Entry 4ZM2 (X-ray diffraction, 3.88 A resolution); this record covers chains A and H of the 4 polymer chains in the assembly.

[Chain A]
Molecule: Antitoxin phd
From: Enterobacteria phage P1
Reference sequence: Q06253 (PHD_BPP1); numbering as in UniProt (aligned over 1-73)
Amino-acid sequence (73 residues; numbered 1 to 73; the number before each row is that of its first residue):
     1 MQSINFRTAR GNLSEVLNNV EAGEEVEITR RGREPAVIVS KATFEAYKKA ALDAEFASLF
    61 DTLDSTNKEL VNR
Unresolved in the structure: 53-73
Swiss-Prot annotation at these positions:
  - region: Ala-50 to Arg-73 (Sufficient for antitoxin activity, its presence prevents formation of a doc-EF-Tu complex)
  - mutagenesis: Phe-44 (F44A: Significantly decreases repressor activity, binds DNA less well, inhibits doc normally), Tyr-47 (Y47A: Decreases repressor activity, binds DNA less well, inhibits doc normally), Lys-48 (K48M: Decreases repressor activity, binds DNA less well, inhibits doc normally)

[Chain H]
Molecule: 14-nt DNA strand
Sequence (14 nucleotides; row label = number of the first residue in the row):
     1 CATGTGTACA CAAG
Unresolved in the structure: 1

[How chain A and chain H interact]
Residue-residue contacts (14):
  Asn-5(A) / DT3(H)  phosphate contact
  Asn-5(A) / DG4(H)  phosphate contact
  Phe-6(A) / DG4(H)  hydrogen bond to the phosphate
  Phe-6(A) / DT5(H)  base contact
  Arg-7(A) / DT3(H)  sugar contact
  Arg-7(A) / DG4(H)  hydrogen bond to the phosphate
  Arg-10(A) / DT5(H)  hydrogen bond to the base
  Arg-10(A) / DG6(H)  hydrogen bond to the base
  Arg-10(A) / DT7(H)  base contact
  Thr-29(A) / DG4(H)  phosphate contact
  Arg-30(A) / DG4(H)  phosphate contact
  Arg-30(A) / DT5(H)  phosphate contact
  Arg-33(A) / DG4(H)  phosphate contact
  Arg-33(A) / DT5(H)  salt bridge to the phosphate
Also at the interface, not in a pair above, chain A (8 interface residues in all): Arg-31

[Summary]
Chain A and chain H form an interface of 8 and 5 residues respectively, with 4 hydrogen bonds and 1 salt
bridge. Polar contacts include Arg-10(A)/DT5(H), Arg-10(A)/DG6(H) and Phe-6(A)/DG4(H). From UniProt: 3
mutagenesis sites on chain A.
Here chain A is Antitoxin phd (Enterobacteria phage P1) and chain H is a 14-nt DNA strand. Entry 4ZM2
(Antitoxin Phd from phage P1 in complex with its operator DNA inverted repeat in a monoclinic ...) was
determined by X-ray diffraction, deposited together with 4ZLX and 4ZM0.
